PDB entry 2X6X | X-ray diffraction, 1.48 A resolution | chain A

== Chain A ==
Protein: Tailspike protein HK620
Organism: Salmonella phage HK620
UniProt: Q9AYY6 (Q9AYY6_BPHK6); residues 110-709 here correspond to UniProt positions 111-710 (UniProt number = residue number + 1)
Amino-acid sequence (600 residues; each row starts with the number of its first residue):
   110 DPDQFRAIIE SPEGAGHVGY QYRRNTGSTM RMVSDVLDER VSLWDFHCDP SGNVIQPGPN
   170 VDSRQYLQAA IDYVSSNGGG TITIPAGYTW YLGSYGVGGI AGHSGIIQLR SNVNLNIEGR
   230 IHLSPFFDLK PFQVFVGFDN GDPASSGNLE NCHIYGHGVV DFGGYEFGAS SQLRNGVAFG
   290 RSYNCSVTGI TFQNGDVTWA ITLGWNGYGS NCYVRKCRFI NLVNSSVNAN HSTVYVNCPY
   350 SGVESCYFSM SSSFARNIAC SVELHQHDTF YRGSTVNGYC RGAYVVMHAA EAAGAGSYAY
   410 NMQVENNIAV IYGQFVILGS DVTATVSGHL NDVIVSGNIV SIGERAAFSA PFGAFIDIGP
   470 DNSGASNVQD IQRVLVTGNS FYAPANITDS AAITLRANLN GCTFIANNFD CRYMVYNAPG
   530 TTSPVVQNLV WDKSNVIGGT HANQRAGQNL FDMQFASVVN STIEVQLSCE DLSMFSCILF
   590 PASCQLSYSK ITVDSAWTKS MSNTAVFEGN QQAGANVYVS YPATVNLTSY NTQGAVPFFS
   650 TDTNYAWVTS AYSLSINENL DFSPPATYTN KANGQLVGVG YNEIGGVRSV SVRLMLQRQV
Disordered / not traced: 110-111
Differences from the reference sequence: engineered mutation Asn-339 (Asp340 in Q9AYY6)
Residues lining bound ligands: alpha-L-rhamnopyranose (RAM): Gly-211, His-212, Gln-242, Phe-247, Pro-252, Leu-282, Trp-314

== In short ==
Chain A binds alpha-L-rhamnopyranose.
Chain A is Tailspike protein HK620 (Salmonella phage HK620); the structure, Tailspike protein mutant D339N of
E.coli bacteriophage HK620 in complex with hexasaccharide, was determined by X-ray diffraction together with
4AVZ, 2X85, 2X6W and 2X6Y from the same study.
